Entry 9GAN (electron microscopy, 3.32 A resolution); this record covers chains A and B of the 4 polymer chains in the assembly.

# Chain A (and B)
Molecule: Nucleoprotein
Organism: Influenza A virus
Notes: chain B of this document is another copy of the same molecule, construct and numbering; everything in this record applies to it too
UniProtKB: Q1K9H2 (Q1K9H2_I33A0); residues 15-498 here = UniProt positions 15-498
Chain sequence (494 residues; each row starts with the number of its first residue):
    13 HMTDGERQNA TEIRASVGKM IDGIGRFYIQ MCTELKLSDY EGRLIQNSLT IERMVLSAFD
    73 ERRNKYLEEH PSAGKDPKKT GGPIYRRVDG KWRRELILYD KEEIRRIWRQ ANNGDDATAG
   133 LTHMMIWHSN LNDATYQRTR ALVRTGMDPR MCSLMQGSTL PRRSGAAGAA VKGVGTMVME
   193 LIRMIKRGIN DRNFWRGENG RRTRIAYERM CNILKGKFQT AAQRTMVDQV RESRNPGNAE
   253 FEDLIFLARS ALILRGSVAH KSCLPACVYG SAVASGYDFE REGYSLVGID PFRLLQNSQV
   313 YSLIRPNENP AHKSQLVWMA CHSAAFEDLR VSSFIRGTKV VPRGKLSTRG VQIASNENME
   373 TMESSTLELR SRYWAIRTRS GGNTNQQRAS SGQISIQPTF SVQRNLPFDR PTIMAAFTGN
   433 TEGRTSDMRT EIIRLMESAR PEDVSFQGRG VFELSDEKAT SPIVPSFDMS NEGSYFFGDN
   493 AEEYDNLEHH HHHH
Unresolved in the structure: 13-14, 398-436, 480-483, 491-506 (chain B: 13-401, 430-506)
Differences from the reference sequence: expression tag (13-14, 499-506)
Ligand contacts: A1IJK (2-[3,6-bis(oxidanylidene)-4,5-dihydroxanthen-9-yl]-4-[3-[(2R)-2-oxidanylpropoxy]propylcarbamoyl]benzoic acid): Arg174, Ser176, Gly177, Ala178, Ala181, Ala182, Lys184, Ile201, Asn202, Ile217, Ala218, Arg221, Met222, Ile225, Arg391
From the paper describing this entry:
  - binding site for the 12-nt RNA strand: Ser69, Arg75

# How chain A and chain B interact
Residue-residue contacts (102; chain A residue first):
  Arg162(A) with Ser402(B), hydrogen bond (side chain-backbone); Ser403(B); Gly404(B); Ile406(B); Thr424(B)
  Cys164(A) with Gln405(B)
  Ser165(A) with Gln405(B); Ser407(B)
  Phe258(A) with Phe429(B), hydrophobic
  Arg261(A) with Ala428(B); Phe429(B)
  Leu264(A) with Ile406(B), hydrophobic; Ser407(B), hydrogen bond (backbone-side chain); Ile425(B), hydrophobic
  Ile265(A) with Phe420(B), hydrophobic; Ile425(B), hydrophobic; Met426(B), hydrophobic
  Arg267(A) with Ser407(B), hydrogen bond; Ile408(B), hydrogen bond (side chain-backbone); Pro410(B); Leu418(B), hydrogen bond (side chain-backbone); Phe420(B)
  Gly268(A) with Gln409(B), hydrogen bond (backbone-side chain)
  His272(A) with Gln409(B); Thr411(B)
  Phe304(A) with Phe412(B), hydrophobic
  His334(A) with Thr411(B)
  Ser335(A) with Thr411(B)
  Phe338(A) with Gln405(B), hydrogen bond (backbone-side chain); Ile408(B); Gln409(B), hydrogen bond (backbone-backbone)
  Glu339(A) with Ile408(B); Gln409(B); Pro410(B); Thr411(B), hydrogen bond (side chain-backbone); Phe412(B); Arg416(B), salt bridge
  Asp340(A) with Ile408(B); Arg416(B); Pro419(B)
  Arg342(A) with Asn417(B), hydrogen bond; Pro419(B)
  Val343(A) with Val414(B), hydrophobic; Arg416(B)
  Ile347(A) with Phe412(B), hydrophobic
  Ala387(A) with Phe412(B), hydrophobic; Val414(B), hydrophobic
  Ile388(A) with Phe412(B); Ser413(B), hydrogen bond (backbone-backbone)
  Arg389(A) with Thr411(B); Phe412(B)
  Thr390(A) with Pro410(B); Thr411(B), hydrogen bond (backbone-backbone); Phe412(B); Ser413(B)
  Ser392(A) with Pro410(B)
  Gly393(A) with Pro410(B)
  Gly394(A) with Leu418(B)
  Ile445(A) with Phe429(B), hydrophobic
  Met448(A) with Phe429(B), hydrophobic
  Glu449(A) with Arg422(B), salt bridge
  Ala451(A) with Arg422(B)
  Arg452(A) with Phe420(B); Arg422(B)
  Pro453(A) with Asn417(B); Phe420(B)
  Asp455(A) with Arg416(B); Asn417(B)
  Val456(A) with Gln415(B); Arg416(B)
  Ser457(A) with Gln415(B); Arg416(B), hydrogen bond (backbone-backbone); Leu418(B)
  Phe458(A) with Pro410(B), hydrophobic; Phe412(B); Val414(B); Gln415(B); Arg416(B)
  Gln459(A) with Gln415(B)
  Gly460(A) with Gln415(B), hydrogen bond (backbone-side chain)
  Arg461(A) with Ser413(B); Val414(B); Gln415(B), hydrogen bond (backbone-backbone)
  Gly462(A) with Ser413(B); Val414(B)
  Val463(A) with Val414(B), hydrophobic
  Val476(A) with Gln415(B)
  Pro477(A) with Val414(B), hydrophobic; Gln415(B)
  Ser486(A) with Ile408(B); Pro419(B)
  Tyr487(A) with Gln405(B); Ile406(B); Ser407(B); Ile408(B), hydrophobic; Pro419(B); Phe420(B); Asp421(B)
  Phe488(A) with Gln405(B), hydrogen bond (backbone-side chain)
  Phe489(A) with Gly404(B); Gln405(B), hydrogen bond (backbone-backbone)
  Gly490(A) with Gln405(B)
Also at the interface, not in a pair above, chain A (52 interface residues in all): Pro161, Val270, Ala336, Glu454

# In short
52 residues of chain A and 26 residues of chain B are in contact; the contacts include 17 hydrogen bonds and 2
salt bridges. Among the polar pairs are Glu339(A)-Arg416(B), Glu449(A)-Arg422(B) and Arg162(A)-Ser402(B).
Ligands of chain A: compound A1IJK. From the paper: a binding site for the 12-nt RNA strand at Ser69(A) and
Arg75(A).
Both chains are Nucleoprotein (Influenza A virus). Entry 9GAN (CryoEM structure of influenza A RNP-like
particle single-stranded assembled with a 12-mer RNA) was determined by electron microscopy together with
9GAP, 9GAQ, 9GAS, 9GAT and 9GAV from the same study.
